Entry 5X9K (X-ray diffraction, 1.80 A resolution); this record covers chains A and B.

== Chain A (and B) ==
Name: Austinol synthesis protein H
Organism: Emericella nidulans FGSC A4
Notes: chain B of this document is another copy of the same molecule, construct and numbering; everything in this record applies to it too
UniProtKB: Q5AR31 (AUSH_EMENI); residues 19-147 here correspond to UniProt positions 46-174 (UniProt number = residue number + 27)
Chain sequence (168 residues; each row starts with the number of its first residue; numbers below 1 keep their minus sign (Met-20 is residue -20)):
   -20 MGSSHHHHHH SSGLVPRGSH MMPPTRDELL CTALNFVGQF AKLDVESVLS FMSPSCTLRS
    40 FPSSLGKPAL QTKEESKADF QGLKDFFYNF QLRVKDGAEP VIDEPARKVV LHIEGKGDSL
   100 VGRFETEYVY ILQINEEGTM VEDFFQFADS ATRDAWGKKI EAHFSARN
Unresolved in the structure: -20 to 0 (chain B: -20 to 1)
Differences from the reference sequence: expression tag (-20 to 18)

== How chain A and chain B interact ==
Residue-residue contacts - 48 pairs, chain A then chain B:
  Arg5(A) - Asp82(B)  salt bridge
  Phe40(A) - Lys74(B)
  Phe40(A) - His91(B)
  Phe40(A) - Glu106(B)
  Pro41(A) - Glu106(B)
  Pro41(A) - Asp128(B)
  Ser42(A) - Lys74(B)  hydrogen bond
  Ser42(A) - Glu106(B)  hydrogen bond (backbone-side chain)
  Leu44(A) - Glu140(B)
  Leu44(A) - Ala141(B)  hydrophobic
  Lys74(A) - Phe40(B)
  Val80(A) - Asp82(B)
  Val80(A) - Lys87(B)
  Val80(A) - Val89(B)  hydrophobic
  Ile81(A) - Asp82(B)  hydrogen bond (backbone-side chain)
  Asp82(A) - Arg5(B)  salt bridge
  Asp82(A) - Val80(B)
  Asp82(A) - Ile81(B)  hydrogen bond (side chain-backbone)
  Pro84(A) - Arg5(B)
  Lys87(A) - Glu78(B)  salt bridge
  Lys87(A) - Val80(B)
  Val89(A) - Val80(B)  hydrophobic
  Val89(A) - Val89(B)  hydrophobic
  His91(A) - Phe40(B)
  His91(A) - Phe124(B)
  His91(A) - Phe126(B)
  Glu106(A) - Phe40(B)
  Glu106(A) - Pro41(B)
  Glu106(A) - Ser42(B)  hydrogen bond (side chain-backbone)
  Glu106(A) - Phe126(B)
  Tyr107(A) - Phe126(B)  hydrophobic
  Val108(A) - Phe126(B)  hydrophobic
  Phe124(A) - His91(B)
  Phe126(A) - His91(B)
  Phe126(A) - Glu106(B)
  Phe126(A) - Tyr107(B)
  Phe126(A) - Val108(B)  hydrophobic
  Phe126(A) - Phe126(B)  hydrophobic
  Phe126(A) - Ala127(B)
  Phe126(A) - Asp128(B)
  Ala127(A) - Phe126(B)
  Asp128(A) - Pro41(B)
  Asp128(A) - Ser43(B)  hydrogen bond
  Asp128(A) - Ser129(B)  hydrogen bond
  Ser129(A) - Ser129(B)  hydrogen bond (backbone-side chain)
  Ser129(A) - Ala130(B)
  Ala130(A) - Ser43(B)
  Ala130(A) - Ser129(B)  hydrogen bond (backbone-side chain)
Also at the interface, not in a pair above, chain A (27 interface residues in all): Ser43, Pro79, Ile110, Thr131, Asp133
Also at the interface, not in a pair above, chain B (28 interface residues in all): Pro79, Pro84, Ile110, Lys138

== In short ==
Chain A and chain B form an interface of 27 and 28 residues respectively; the contacts include 9 hydrogen
bonds and 3 salt bridges. Among the polar pairs are Arg5(A)-Asp82(B), Lys87(A)-Glu78(B) and Ser42(A)-Lys74(B).
Both chains are Austinol synthesis protein H (Emericella nidulans FGSC A4). Entry 5X9K (Structure of AusH from
Aspergillus nidulans) was determined by X-ray diffraction together with 5WQF, 5WQG, 5WQI and 5X9J from the
same study.
